PDB entry 6YQ5 | electron microscopy, 4.00 A resolution | chains B and C of the 12 polymer chains in the assembly

# Chain B (and C)
Protein: Tail tube protein gp17.1*
Source organism: Bacillus phage SPP1
Notes: chain C of this document is another copy of the same molecule, construct and numbering; everything in this record applies to it too
UniProtKB: O48449 (TUBE_BPSPP), isoform O48449-2; residue numbers follow UniProt; this construct covers 5-176
Amino-acid sequence (172 residues; each row starts with the number of its first residue):
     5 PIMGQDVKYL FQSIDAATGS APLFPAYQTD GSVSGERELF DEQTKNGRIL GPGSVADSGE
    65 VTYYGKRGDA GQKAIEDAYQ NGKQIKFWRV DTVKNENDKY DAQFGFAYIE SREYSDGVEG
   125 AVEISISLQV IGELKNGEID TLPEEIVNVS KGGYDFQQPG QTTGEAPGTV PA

# How chain B and chain C interact
Pairs across the interface - 74 pairs, chain B then chain C:
  Pro5(B) with Gly69(C); Lys70(C); Arg71(C)
  Ile6(B) with Gly69(C), hydrogen bond (backbone-backbone); Lys70(C); Arg71(C); Ala125(C); Val126(C), hydrogen bond (backbone-backbone)
  Met7(B) with Asp120(C); Gly124(C); Val126(C)
  Gly8(B) with Asp120(C); Gly121(C); Gly124(C), hydrogen bond (backbone-backbone); Ala125(C)
  Gln9(B) with Val122(C), hydrogen bond (side chain-backbone)
  Val11(B) with Asp120(C); Val126(C), hydrophobic
  Tyr13(B) with Asp120(C)
  Tyr31(B) with Val122(C)
  Gln32(B) with Val122(C)
  Thr33(B) with Asp120(C), hydrogen bond (side chain-backbone); Gly121(C)
  Asp34(B) with Tyr118(C); Ser119(C); Asp120(C), hydrogen bond (backbone-backbone)
  Gly35(B) with Tyr118(C)
  Ser36(B) with Glu117(C); Tyr118(C), hydrogen bond (backbone-backbone)
  Val37(B) with Arg116(C); Glu117(C)
  Ser38(B) with Tyr83(C), hydrogen bond (backbone-side chain); Ser115(C), hydrogen bond (backbone-side chain); Arg116(C), hydrogen bond (backbone-backbone); Tyr118(C), hydrogen bond
  Gly39(B) with Tyr83(C), hydrogen bond (backbone-side chain); Glu114(C); Ser115(C)
  Glu40(B) with Tyr83(C), hydrogen bond (backbone-side chain); Gly86(C); Tyr112(C); Ile113(C); Glu114(C), hydrogen bond (backbone-backbone); Ser115(C)
  Arg41(B) with Glu114(C), salt bridge
  Glu42(B) with Tyr112(C); Ile113(C); Glu114(C), hydrogen bond (side chain-backbone); Gln133(C)
  Glu46(B) with Ile135(C)
  Thr48(B) with Ser58(C), hydrogen bond
  Asn50(B) with Ile135(C)
  Gly51(B) with Ile135(C)
  Ile53(B) with Gln133(C); Ile135(C), hydrophobic
  Leu54(B) with Gln88(C); Phe110(C); Ala111(C); Tyr112(C); Gln133(C); Val134(C), hydrophobic; Ile135(C), hydrophobic
  Gly55(B) with Tyr112(C)
  Pro56(B) with Tyr112(C)
  Val59(B) with Tyr83(C)
  Asp61(B) with Tyr83(C)
  Arg93(B) with Tyr118(C)
  Gln107(B) with Gln84(C)
  Glu137(B) with Gln84(C), hydrogen bond (backbone-side chain)
  Leu138(B) with Gln84(C)
  Lys139(B) with Glu80(C), salt bridge; Gln84(C), hydrogen bond (backbone-side chain); Arg116(C); Tyr118(C)
Also at the interface, not in a pair above, chain B (35 interface residues in all): Arg52

# Overview
35 residues of chain B and 28 residues of chain C are in contact, with 18 hydrogen bonds and 2 salt bridges.
Polar pairs include Arg41(B)-Glu114(C), Lys139(B)-Glu80(C) and Gln9(B)-Val122(C).
Chain B and chain C are both Tail tube protein gp17.1* (Bacillus phage SPP1); the structure, Hybrid structure
of the SPP1 tail tube by solid-state NMR and cryo EM - NMR Ensemble, was determined by electron microscopy
together with 6YEG from the same study.
